7C79 - chains A and E of the 12 polymer chains in the assembly; structure by electron microscopy, 2.50 A resolution.

# Chain A
Molecule: Ribonuclease MRP RNA subunit NME1
From: Saccharomyces cerevisiae S288C
Sequence (340 nucleotides; row label = number of the first residue in the row):
     1 AAUCCAUGAC CAAAGAAUCG UCACAAAUCG AAGCUUACAA AAUGGAGUAA AAUUUUGUUU
    61 ACUCAGUAAU AUGCUUUGGG UUGAAAGUCU CCCACCAAUU CGUAUGCGGA AAACGUAAUG
   121 AGAUUUAAAA AUUUUAAAUU GUUUAAAUCA ACUCAUUAAG GAGGAUGCCC UUGGGUAUUC
   181 UGCUUCUUGA CCUGGUACCU CUAUUGCAGG GUACUGGUGU UUUCUUCGGU ACUGGAUUCC
   241 GUUUGUAUGG AAUCUAAACC AUAGUUAUGA CGAUUGCUCU UUCCCGUGCU GGAUCGAGUA
   301 ACCCAAUGGA GCUUACUAUU CUUGGUCCAU GGAUUCACCC
Not modelled in the structure: 133-136, 336-340
Bound ions: Mg2+: A86, A306

# Chain E
Protein: Ribonuclease P/MRP protein subunit POP5
From: Saccharomyces cerevisiae (strain ATCC 204508 / S288c)
Notes: EC 3.1.26.5
UniProt: P28005 (POP5_YEAST); residue numbers follow UniProt; this construct covers 1-173
Amino-acid sequence (173 residues; row label = number of the first residue in the row):
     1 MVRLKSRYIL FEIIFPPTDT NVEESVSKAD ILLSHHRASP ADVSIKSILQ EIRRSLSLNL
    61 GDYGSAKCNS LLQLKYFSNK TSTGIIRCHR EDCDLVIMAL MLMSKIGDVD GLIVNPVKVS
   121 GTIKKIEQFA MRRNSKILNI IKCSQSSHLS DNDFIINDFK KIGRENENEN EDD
Not modelled in the structure: 1, 147-173

# Interface between chain A and chain E
Contacting residue pairs - 26 pairs, chain A then chain E:
  A26(A) / Lys-136(E)  phosphate contact
  A27(A) / Arg-132(E)  hydrogen bond to the base
  A27(A) / Lys-136(E)  salt bridge to the phosphate
  U28(A) / Lys-118(E)  salt bridge to the phosphate
  U28(A) / Phe-129(E)  phosphate contact
  U28(A) / Arg-132(E)  hydrogen bond to the base
  C29(A) / Arg-7(E)  sugar contact
  C29(A) / Lys-118(E)  salt bridge to the phosphate
  C29(A) / Val-119(E)  phosphate contact
  C29(A) / Ser-120(E)  phosphate contact
  G30(A) / Lys-118(E)  salt bridge to the phosphate
  G30(A) / Ser-120(E)  phosphate contact
  G30(A) / Lys-125(E)  hydrogen bond to the phosphate
  A31(A) / Lys-125(E)  salt bridge to the phosphate
  G79(A) / Arg-3(E)  base contact
  G79(A) / Lys-5(E)  base contact
  U266(A) / Arg-3(E)  hydrogen bond to the base
  A267(A) / Lys-5(E)  phosphate contact
  A267(A) / Gly-121(E)  sugar contact
  U268(A) / Arg-3(E)  base contact
  U268(A) / Lys-5(E)  salt bridge to the phosphate
  U268(A) / Arg-7(E)  salt bridge to the phosphate
  G269(A) / Arg-7(E)  hydrogen bond to the sugar
  C303(A) / Val-2(E)  base contact
  C304(A) / Val-2(E)  base contact
  A305(A) / Arg-3(E)  salt bridge to the phosphate
Other interface residues (no listed pair), chain A (16 interface residues in all): A23, C24
Other interface residues (no listed pair), chain E (14 interface residues in all): Val-117, Thr-122

# In short
16 residues of chain A and 14 residues of chain E are in contact, with 5 hydrogen bonds and 8 salt bridges.
Polar contacts include A27(A)/Arg-132(E), U28(A)/Arg-132(E) and U266(A)/Arg-3(E). A86(A) and A306(A) form the
Mg2+ site.
Here chain A is Ribonuclease MRP RNA subunit NME1 (Saccharomyces cerevisiae S288C) and chain E is Ribonuclease
P/MRP protein subunit POP5 (Saccharomyces cerevisiae (strain ATCC 204508 / S288c)). Entry 7C79 (Cryo-EM
structure of yeast Ribonuclease MRP) was determined by electron microscopy (same publication as 7C7A).
